Entry 1QVF (X-ray diffraction, 3.10 A resolution); this record covers chains 0 and L of the 31 polymer chains in the assembly.

# Chain 0
Molecule: 23S ribosomal RNA
Organism: Haloarcula marismortui
Sequence (2922 nucleotides; each row starts with the number of its first residue):
     2 UUGGCUACUA UGCCAGCUGG UGGAUUGCUC GGCUCAGGCG CUGAUGAAGG ACGUGCCAAG
    62 CUGCGAUAAG CCAUGGGGAG CCGCACGGAG GCGAAGAACC AUGGAUUUCC GAAUGAGAAU
   122 CUCUCUAACA AUUGCUUCGC GCAAUGAGGA ACCCCGAGAA CUGAAACAUC UCAGUAUCGG
   182 GAGGAACAGA AAACGCAAUG UGAUGUCGUU AGUAACCGCG AGUGAACGCG AUACAGCCCA
   242 AACCGAAGCC CUCACGGGCA AUGUGGUGUC AGGGCUACCU CUCAUCAGCC GACCGUCUCG
   302 ACGAAGUCUC UUGGAACAGA GCGUGAUACA GGGUGACAAC CCCGUACUCG AGACCAGUAC
   362 GACGUGCGGU AGUGCCAGAG UAGCGGGGGU UGGAUAUCCC UCGCGAAUAA CGCAGGCAUC
   422 GACUGCGAAG GCUAAACACA ACCUGAGACC GAUAGUGAAC AAGUAGUGUG AACGAACGCU
   482 GCAAAGUACC CUCAGAAGGG AGGCGAAAUA GAGCAUGAAA UCAGUUGGCG AUCGAGCGAC
   542 AGGGCAUACA AGGUCCCUCG ACGAAUGACC GACGCGCGAG CGUCCAGUAA GACUCACGGG
   602 AAGCCGAUGU UCUGUCGUAC GUUUUGAAAA ACGAGCCAGG GAGUGUGUCU GCAUGGCAAG
   662 UCUAACCGGA GUAUCCGGGG AGGCACAGGG AAACCGACAU GGCCGCAGGG CUUUGCCCGA
   722 GGGCCGCCGU CUUCAAGGGC GGGGAGCCAU GUGGACACGA CCCGAAUCCG GACGAUCUAC
   782 GCAUGGACAA GAUGAAGCGU GCCGAAAGGC ACGUGGAAGU CUGUUAGAGU UGGUGUCCUA
   842 CAAUACCCUC UCGUGAUCUA UGUGUAGGGG UGAAAGGCCC AUCGAGUCCG GCAACAGCUG
   902 GUUCCAAUCG AAACAUGUCG AAGCAUGACC UCCGCCGAGG UAGUCUGUGA GGUAGAGCGA
   962 CCGAUUGGUG UGUCCGCCUC CGAGAGGAGU CGGCACACCU GUCAAACUCC AAACUUACAG
  1022 ACGCCGUUUG ACGCGGGGAU UCCGGUGCGC GGGGUAAGCC UGUGUACCAG GAGGGGAACA
  1082 ACCCAGAGAU AGGUUAAGGU CCCCAAGUGU GGAUUAAGUG UAAUCCUCUG AAGGUGGUCU
  1142 CGAGCCCUAG ACAGCCGGGA GGUGAGCUUA GAAGCAGCUA CCCUCUAAGA AAAGCGUAAC
  1202 AGCUUACCGG CCGAGGUUUG AGGCGCCCAA AAUGAUCGGG ACUCAAAUCC ACCACCGAGA
  1262 CCUGUCCGUA CCACUCAUAC UGGUAAUCGA GUAGAUUGGC GCUCUAAUUG GAUGGAAGUA
  1322 GGGGUGAAAA CUCCUAUGGA CCGAUUAGUG ACGAAAAUCC UGGCCAUAGU AGCAGCGAUA
  1382 GUCGGGUGAG AACCCCGACG GCCUAAUGGA UAAGGGUUCC UCAGCACUGC UGAUCAGCUG
  1442 AGGGUUAGCC GGUCCUAAGU CAUACCGCAA CUCGACUAUG ACGAAAUGGG AAACGGGUUA
  1502 AUAUUCCCGU GCCACUAUGC AGUGAAAGUU GACGCCCUGG GGUCGAUCAC GCUGGGCAUU
  1562 CGCCCAGUCG AACCGUCCAA CUCCGUGGAA GCCGUAAUGG CAGGAAGCGG ACGAACGGCG
  1622 GCAUAGGGAA ACGUGAUUCA ACCUGGGGCC CAUGAAAAGA CGAGCAUAGU GUCCGUACCG
  1682 AGAACCGACA CAGGUGUCCA UGGCGGCGAA AGCCAAGGCC UGUCGGGAGC AACCAACGUU
  1742 AGGGAAUUCG GCAAGUUAGU CCCGUACCUU CGGAAGAAGG GAUGCCUGCU CCGGAACGGA
  1802 GCAGGUCGCA GUGACUCGGA AGCUCGGACU GUCUAGUAAC AACAUAGGUG ACCGCAAAUC
  1862 CGCAAGGACU CGUACGGUCA CUGAAUCCUG CCCAGUGCAG GUAUCUGAAC ACCUCGUACA
  1922 AGAGGACGAA GGACCUGUCA ACGGCGGGGG UAACUAUGAC CCUCUUAAGG UAGCGUAGUA
  1982 CCUUGCCGCA UCAGUAGCGG CUUGCAUGAA UGGAUUAACC AGAGCUUCAC UGUCCCAACG
  2042 UUGGGCCCGG UGAACUGUAC AUUCCAGUGC GGAGUCUGGA GACACCCAGG GGGAAGCGAA
  2102 GACCCUAUGG AGCUUUACUG CAGGCUGUCG CUGAGACGUG GUCGCCGAUG UGCAGCAUAG
  2162 GUAGGAGACA CUACACAGGU ACCCGCGCUA GCGGGCCACC GAGUCAACAG UGAAAUACUA
  2222 CCCGUCGGUG ACUGCGACUC UCACUCCGGG AGGAGGACAC CGAUAGCCGG GCAGUUUGAC
  2282 UGGGGCGGUA CGCGCUCGAA AAGAUAUCGA GCGCGCCCUA UGGCUAUCUC AGCCGGGACA
  2342 GAGACCCGGC GAAGAGUGCA AGAGCAAAAG AUAGCUUGAC AGUGUUCUUC CCAACGAGGA
  2402 ACGCUGACGC GAAAGCGUGG UCUAGCGAAC CAAUUAGCCU GCUUGAUGCG GGCAAUUGAU
  2462 GACAGAAAAG CUACCCUAGG GAUAACAGAG UCGUCACUCG CAAGAGCACA UAUCGACCGA
  2522 GUGGCUUGCU ACCUCGAUGU CGGUUCCCUC CAUCCUGCCC GUGCAGAAGC GGGCAAGGGU
  2582 GAGGUUGUUC GCCUAUUAAA GGAGGUCGUG AGCUGGGUUU AGACCGUCGU GAGACAGGUC
  2642 GGCUGCUAUC UACUGGGUGU GUAAUGGUGU CUGACAAGAA CGACCGUAUA GUACGAGAGG
  2702 AACUACGGUU GGUGGCCACU GGUGUACCGG UUGUUCGAGA GAGCACGUGC CGGGUAGCCA
  2762 CGCCACACGG GGUAAGAGCU GAACGCAUCU AAGCUCGAAA CCCACUUGGA AAAGAGACAC
  2822 CGCCGAGGUC CCGCGUACAA GACGCGGUCG AUAGACUCGG GGUGUGCGCG UCGAGGUAAC
  2882 GAGACGUUAA GCCCACGAGC ACUAACAGAC CAAAGCCAUC AU
Unresolved in the structure: 2-9, 126-127, 715, 971-998, 1560, 1952-1963, 2137-2236, 2339-2343, 2665-2666, 2915-2923
Metal / ion sites: Mg2+ site 1 near G28 (its only coordinating residue here); Na+ site 1: C40, G41; Na+ site 2: G56, A59, G61; Na+ site 3 near U108 (its only coordinating residue here); Mg2+ site 2 near U115 (its only coordinating residue here); Na+ site 4: C141, G142; Na+ site 5 near U146 (its only coordinating residue here); Mg2+ site 3: C162, U2276; K+ site 1: C162, U163, U172; Mg2+ site 4: A165, A167, C168; Na+ site 6: A165, A166, A167; Mg2+ site 5: A166, G219; 63 more Na+ sites not listed; 98 more Mg2+ sites not listed; 1 more K+ sites not listed

# Chain L
Name: L15 Ribosomal Protein
Organism: Haloarcula marismortui
Amino-acid sequence (194 residues; numbered 1 to 194; the number before each row is that of its first residue):
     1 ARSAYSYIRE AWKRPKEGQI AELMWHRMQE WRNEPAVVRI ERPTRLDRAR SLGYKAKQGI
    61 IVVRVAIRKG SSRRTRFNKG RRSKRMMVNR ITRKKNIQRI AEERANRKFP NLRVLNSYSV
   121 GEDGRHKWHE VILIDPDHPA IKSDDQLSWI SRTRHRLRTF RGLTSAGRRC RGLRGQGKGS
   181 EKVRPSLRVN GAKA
Metal / ion sites: Na+ site 1: Asn106, Phe109, Leu112; Na+ site 2 near Lys193 (its only coordinating residue here)

# Chain 0 / chain L interface
Pairs across the interface (276):
  G44(0) - Arg156(L)  base contact
  U133(0) - Lys108(L)  hydrogen bond to the sugar
  U133(0) - Pro110(L)  base contact
  U134(0) - Lys108(L)  phosphate contact
  U134(0) - Phe109(L)  phosphate contact
  U134(0) - Asn111(L)  hydrogen bond to the sugar
  G135(0) - Arg39(L)  salt bridge to the phosphate
  G135(0) - Ile61(L)  phosphate contact
  G135(0) - Phe109(L)  phosphate contact
  G135(0) - Asn111(L)  hydrogen bond to the sugar
  G135(0) - Leu112(L)  sugar contact
  G135(0) - Asp135(L)  hydrogen bond to the sugar
  C136(0) - Arg39(L)  salt bridge to the phosphate
  C136(0) - Gln58(L)  phosphate contact
  C136(0) - His138(L)  hydrogen bond to the sugar
  U137(0) - Gln58(L)  phosphate contact
  A144(0) - Asp137(L)  sugar contact
  A145(0) - Asn111(L)  sugar contact
  A145(0) - Asp137(L)  hydrogen bond to the sugar
  C154(0) - Arg188(L)  salt bridge to the phosphate
  C155(0) - Arg161(L)  hydrogen bond to the sugar
  C155(0) - Arg171(L)  hydrogen bond to the phosphate
  C155(0) - Ser186(L)  hydrogen bond to the phosphate
  C155(0) - Arg188(L)  salt bridge to the phosphate
  C155(0) - Val189(L)  phosphate contact
  C156(0) - Arg99(L)  hydrogen bond to the phosphate
  C156(0) - Phe160(L)  sugar contact
  C156(0) - Arg161(L)  sugar contact
  C156(0) - Arg171(L)  salt bridge to the phosphate
  C156(0) - Ser186(L)  phosphate contact
  C156(0) - Leu187(L)  hydrogen bond to the phosphate
  C156(0) - Arg188(L)  hydrogen bond to the phosphate
  G157(0) - Lys95(L)  hydrogen bond to the sugar
  G157(0) - Arg99(L)  salt bridge to the phosphate
  G157(0) - Leu187(L)  phosphate contact
  A158(0) - Arg74(L)  phosphate contact
  A158(0) - Arg93(L)  hydrogen bond to the phosphate
  A158(0) - Lys94(L)  hydrogen bond to the phosphate
  G159(0) - Arg74(L)  salt bridge to the phosphate
  G159(0) - Arg93(L)  salt bridge to the phosphate
  A160(0) - Arg81(L)  hydrogen bond to the sugar
  A160(0) - Arg85(L)  phosphate contact
  A161(0) - Gly80(L)  sugar contact
  A161(0) - Arg81(L)  phosphate contact
  A161(0) - Arg82(L)  salt bridge to the phosphate
  A169(0) - Ser83(L)  phosphate contact
  U170(0) - Arg82(L)  salt bridge to the phosphate
  U170(0) - Ser83(L)  hydrogen bond to the phosphate
  U170(0) - Lys84(L)  hydrogen bond to the phosphate
  C171(0) - Arg82(L)  salt bridge to the phosphate
  C171(0) - Lys84(L)  phosphate contact
  U172(0) - Arg82(L)  hydrogen bond to the base
  A174(0) - Arg85(L)  base contact
  G175(0) - Lys94(L)  hydrogen bond to the base
  G175(0) - Gly191(L)  sugar contact
  G175(0) - Ala192(L)  sugar contact
  G175(0) - Lys193(L)  phosphate contact
  G181(0) - Arg107(L)  hydrogen bond to the sugar
  G181(0) - Phe160(L)  hydrogen bond to the base
  G182(0) - Leu157(L)  phosphate contact
  G182(0) - Arg161(L)  sugar contact
  A183(0) - Arg156(L)  sugar contact
  A183(0) - Leu157(L)  sugar contact
  A183(0) - Arg161(L)  hydrogen bond to the sugar
  G184(0) - Thr153(L)  phosphate contact
  G184(0) - Arg156(L)  salt bridge to the phosphate
  A187(0) - Arg154(L)  salt bridge to the phosphate
  A187(0) - Arg161(L)  phosphate contact
  C188(0) - Arg154(L)  phosphate contact
  C188(0) - Arg161(L)  salt bridge to the phosphate
  C188(0) - Leu163(L)  phosphate contact
  C188(0) - Arg171(L)  hydrogen bond to the phosphate
  C188(0) - Pro185(L)  hydrogen bond to the sugar
  C188(0) - Ser186(L)  sugar contact
  A189(0) - Leu163(L)  phosphate contact
  A189(0) - Arg168(L)  salt bridge to the phosphate
  A189(0) - Arg171(L)  salt bridge to the phosphate
  A189(0) - Leu173(L)  sugar contact
  A189(0) - Arg184(L)  hydrogen bond to the phosphate
  A189(0) - Pro185(L)  sugar contact
  G190(0) - Leu173(L)  phosphate contact
  G190(0) - Gln176(L)  phosphate contact
  G190(0) - Arg184(L)  salt bridge to the phosphate
  A191(0) - Gln176(L)  hydrogen bond to the phosphate
  A192(0) - Gln176(L)  hydrogen bond to the phosphate
  A193(0) - Arg174(L)  phosphate contact
  A193(0) - Gln176(L)  hydrogen bond to the phosphate
  A194(0) - Gln176(L)  sugar contact
  A194(0) - Gly177(L)  phosphate contact
  C195(0) - Gly177(L)  phosphate contact
  C195(0) - Lys178(L)  hydrogen bond to the phosphate
  A204(0) - Gln176(L)  sugar contact
  U205(0) - Arg184(L)  phosphate contact
  G206(0) - Arg184(L)  phosphate contact
  G206(0) - Pro185(L)  phosphate contact
  U207(0) - Pro185(L)  phosphate contact
  A226(0) - Lys182(L)  sugar contact
  A227(0) - Glu181(L)  sugar contact
  C240(0) - Gln146(L)  hydrogen bond to the phosphate
  A241(0) - Arg50(L)  sugar contact
  A241(0) - Ser51(L)  sugar contact
  A242(0) - Ser3(L)  phosphate contact
  A242(0) - Tyr5(L)  phosphate contact
  A242(0) - Arg50(L)  salt bridge to the phosphate
  A243(0) - Ala1(L)  hydrogen bond to the phosphate
  A243(0) - Ser3(L)  phosphate contact
  C244(0) - Ala1(L)  hydrogen bond to the phosphate
  C251(0) - Gln58(L)  sugar contact
  C251(0) - His138(L)  sugar contact
  C251(0) - Pro139(L)  phosphate contact
  C251(0) - Ala140(L)  sugar contact
  C251(0) - Ser143(L)  phosphate contact
  C252(0) - Pro139(L)  phosphate contact
  G259(0) - Gln58(L)  base contact
  C260(0) - Gln58(L)  sugar contact
  A261(0) - Arg42(L)  salt bridge to the phosphate
  A261(0) - Ala56(L)  sugar contact
  A262(0) - Arg42(L)  salt bridge to the phosphate
  U263(0) - Arg42(L)  hydrogen bond to the sugar
  U263(0) - Leu46(L)  phosphate contact
  G264(0) - Tyr5(L)  hydrogen bond to the phosphate
  G264(0) - Leu46(L)  phosphate contact
  G264(0) - Arg50(L)  salt bridge to the phosphate
  G264(0) - Ala56(L)  sugar contact
  U265(0) - Arg50(L)  salt bridge to the phosphate
  U265(0) - Lys55(L)  phosphate contact
  U265(0) - Ala56(L)  hydrogen bond to the phosphate
  G266(0) - Lys55(L)  salt bridge to the phosphate
  G266(0) - Lys57(L)  salt bridge to the phosphate
  G266(0) - Asp144(L)  phosphate contact
  C376(0) - Ala1(L)  hydrogen bond to the sugar
  C377(0) - Ala1(L)  sugar contact
  C377(0) - Arg2(L)  phosphate contact
  A378(0) - Arg9(L)  salt bridge to the phosphate
  G379(0) - Arg9(L)  sugar contact
  G379(0) - Arg48(L)  phosphate contact
  G379(0) - Ser51(L)  hydrogen bond to the base
  A380(0) - Arg9(L)  phosphate contact
  A380(0) - Trp12(L)  sugar contact
  A380(0) - Lys13(L)  base contact
  A380(0) - Arg45(L)  phosphate contact
  A380(0) - Arg48(L)  salt bridge to the phosphate
  G381(0) - Lys13(L)  base contact
  G381(0) - Pro15(L)  base contact
  G381(0) - Arg45(L)  salt bridge to the phosphate
  G381(0) - Arg48(L)  salt bridge to the phosphate
  A383(0) - Arg174(L)  salt bridge to the phosphate
  G388(0) - Arg90(L)  sugar contact
  G388(0) - Thr92(L)  base contact
  G389(0) - Arg90(L)  salt bridge to the phosphate
  G390(0) - Lys84(L)  salt bridge to the phosphate
  G390(0) - Lys94(L)  sugar contact
  G390(0) - Ala194(L)  base contact
  U391(0) - Lys84(L)  salt bridge to the phosphate
  U391(0) - Arg85(L)  salt bridge to the phosphate
  U391(0) - Lys193(L)  hydrogen bond to the sugar
  U392(0) - Lys182(L)  sugar contact
  U392(0) - Lys193(L)  sugar contact
  G393(0) - Glu181(L)  base contact
  G393(0) - Lys182(L)  hydrogen bond to the base
  G394(0) - Lys178(L)  base contact
  G394(0) - Gly179(L)  base contact
  G394(0) - Glu181(L)  hydrogen bond to the base
  G394(0) - Lys182(L)  hydrogen bond to the base
  U398(0) - Gly179(L)  hydrogen bond to the sugar
  C399(0) - Gly172(L)  phosphate contact
  C399(0) - Lys178(L)  phosphate contact
  C399(0) - Gly179(L)  sugar contact
  C399(0) - Val183(L)  sugar contact
  C399(0) - Ala194(L)  base contact
  C400(0) - Lys94(L)  hydrogen bond to the sugar
  C400(0) - Arg169(L)  phosphate contact
  C400(0) - Cys170(L)  sugar contact
  C400(0) - Gly172(L)  phosphate contact
  C401(0) - Thr92(L)  hydrogen bond to the base
  C401(0) - Arg93(L)  hydrogen bond to the sugar
  C401(0) - Lys94(L)  sugar contact
  C401(0) - Asn96(L)  phosphate contact
  U402(0) - Gly70(L)  hydrogen bond to the phosphate
  U402(0) - Ser71(L)  sugar contact
  U402(0) - Thr92(L)  sugar contact
  U402(0) - Asn96(L)  phosphate contact
  U402(0) - Ile97(L)  hydrogen bond to the phosphate
  C403(0) - Lys69(L)  phosphate contact
  C403(0) - Gly70(L)  hydrogen bond to the phosphate
  C403(0) - Lys127(L)  salt bridge to the phosphate
  G404(0) - Lys69(L)  salt bridge to the phosphate
  G404(0) - Glu122(L)  phosphate contact
  C405(0) - Lys16(L)  salt bridge to the phosphate
  A407(0) - Arg14(L)  salt bridge to the phosphate
  U409(0) - Lys13(L)  hydrogen bond to the base
  G416(0) - Lys178(L)  salt bridge to the phosphate
  G417(0) - Lys178(L)  hydrogen bond to the sugar
  A430(0) - Arg48(L)  sugar contact
  G431(0) - Arg48(L)  salt bridge to the phosphate
  G431(0) - Ser51(L)  sugar contact
  G431(0) - Leu52(L)  hydrogen bond to the sugar
  G431(0) - Asn116(L)  hydrogen bond to the phosphate
  G432(0) - Asn116(L)  phosphate contact
  G432(0) - Trp149(L)  sugar contact
  G432(0) - Ser165(L)  phosphate contact
  C433(0) - Trp149(L)  sugar contact
  C433(0) - Arg158(L)  salt bridge to the phosphate
  C433(0) - Arg168(L)  salt bridge to the phosphate
  U434(0) - His155(L)  salt bridge to the phosphate
  A435(0) - Arg154(L)  salt bridge to the phosphate
  C770(0) - Lys79(L)  phosphate contact
  C770(0) - Gly80(L)  hydrogen bond to the phosphate
  C770(0) - Arg81(L)  hydrogen bond to the phosphate
  G771(0) - Lys79(L)  salt bridge to the phosphate
  G771(0) - Arg81(L)  salt bridge to the phosphate
  G869(0) - Asn78(L)  sugar contact
  G869(0) - Lys79(L)  salt bridge to the phosphate
  G870(0) - Asn78(L)  phosphate contact
  C1467(0) - Pro35(L)  phosphate contact
  C1467(0) - Ala36(L)  hydrogen bond to the phosphate
  G1468(0) - Ala36(L)  phosphate contact
  C1469(0) - Arg68(L)  salt bridge to the phosphate
  C1469(0) - Arg73(L)  salt bridge to the phosphate
  C1469(0) - Arg104(L)  salt bridge to the phosphate
  A1470(0) - Arg68(L)  salt bridge to the phosphate
  A1470(0) - Ser72(L)  phosphate contact
  A1470(0) - Arg73(L)  hydrogen bond to the phosphate
  A1470(0) - Arg93(L)  salt bridge to the phosphate
  A1470(0) - Lys95(L)  hydrogen bond to the sugar
  A1470(0) - Ile100(L)  sugar contact
  A1471(0) - Ile100(L)  phosphate contact
  A1471(0) - Arg104(L)  salt bridge to the phosphate
  A1471(0) - Arg107(L)  phosphate contact
  C1472(0) - Arg107(L)  salt bridge to the phosphate
  C1864(0) - Arg73(L)  sugar contact
  C1864(0) - Arg74(L)  sugar contact
  C1864(0) - Thr75(L)  phosphate contact
  G2121(0) - Arg76(L)  base contact
  G2121(0) - Ser83(L)  sugar contact
  G2121(0) - Met86(L)  hydrogen bond to the base
  C2122(0) - Arg76(L)  hydrogen bond to the base
  C2122(0) - Phe77(L)  sugar contact
  C2122(0) - Met86(L)  hydrogen bond to the sugar
  C2122(0) - Met87(L)  phosphate contact
  C2122(0) - Val88(L)  phosphate contact
  A2123(0) - Arg76(L)  hydrogen bond to the sugar
  A2123(0) - Met87(L)  phosphate contact
  A2123(0) - Val88(L)  hydrogen bond to the phosphate
  A2123(0) - Asn89(L)  hydrogen bond to the phosphate
  G2124(0) - Asn89(L)  phosphate contact
  G2131(0) - Lys16(L)  phosphate contact
  G2131(0) - Gly124(L)  hydrogen bond to the base
  C2132(0) - Lys16(L)  salt bridge to the phosphate
  C2132(0) - Asp123(L)  sugar contact
  C2132(0) - Gly124(L)  hydrogen bond to the sugar
  U2133(0) - Trp25(L)  phosphate contact
  C2243(0) - Trp25(L)  base contact
  A2244(0) - Trp25(L)  sugar contact
  A2244(0) - Gln29(L)  sugar contact
  A2244(0) - Arg32(L)  hydrogen bond to the phosphate
  C2245(0) - Gln29(L)  phosphate contact
  C2245(0) - Arg32(L)  salt bridge to the phosphate
  U2246(0) - Arg125(L)  salt bridge to the phosphate
  C2262(0) - Arg125(L)  sugar contact
  G2263(0) - Lys69(L)  sugar contact
  G2263(0) - Gly70(L)  phosphate contact
  G2263(0) - Ser71(L)  phosphate contact
  G2263(0) - Arg73(L)  sugar contact
  A2264(0) - Gly70(L)  phosphate contact
  A2264(0) - Ser71(L)  hydrogen bond to the phosphate
  A2266(0) - Arg90(L)  salt bridge to the phosphate
  G2272(0) - Arg76(L)  base contact
  C2273(0) - Arg76(L)  hydrogen bond to the base
  A2274(0) - Phe77(L)  sugar contact
  A2274(0) - Gly80(L)  phosphate contact
  A2274(0) - Arg81(L)  hydrogen bond to the sugar
  A2274(0) - Met86(L)  base contact
  G2275(0) - Gly80(L)  phosphate contact
  G2275(0) - Arg81(L)  sugar contact
  G2275(0) - Met86(L)  sugar contact
Other interface residues (no listed pair), chain 0 (130 interface residues in all): U146, C173, U176, G225, C239, C250, G269, A288, A408, G868, A1865, U2265
Other interface residues (no listed pair), chain L (122 interface residues in all): Tyr54, Gly59, Ala66, Ile91, Glu103, Asp145, Gly162

# In short
130 residues of chain 0 and 122 residues of chain L are in contact; the contacts include 70 hydrogen bonds and
57 salt bridges. Polar pairs include U172(0)-Arg82(L), G175(0)-Lys94(L) and G181(0)-Phe160(L). The Na+ site 1
is built by C40(0) and G41(0).
Here chain 0 is 23S ribosomal RNA and chain L is L15 Ribosomal Protein, both from Haloarcula marismortui.
Entry 1QVF (Structure of a deacylated tRNA minihelix bound to the E site of the large ribosomal subunit ...)
was determined by X-ray diffraction, deposited together with 1QVG.
